4B45 - chains A and B; structure by X-ray diffraction, 2.10 A resolution.

Chain A:
Name: Cell division protein ftsz
Source organism: Haloferax volcanii
Reference sequence: D4GTC1 (D4GTC1_HALVD); residues 1-349 here = UniProt positions 1-349
Sequence (349 residues; row label = number of the first residue in the row):
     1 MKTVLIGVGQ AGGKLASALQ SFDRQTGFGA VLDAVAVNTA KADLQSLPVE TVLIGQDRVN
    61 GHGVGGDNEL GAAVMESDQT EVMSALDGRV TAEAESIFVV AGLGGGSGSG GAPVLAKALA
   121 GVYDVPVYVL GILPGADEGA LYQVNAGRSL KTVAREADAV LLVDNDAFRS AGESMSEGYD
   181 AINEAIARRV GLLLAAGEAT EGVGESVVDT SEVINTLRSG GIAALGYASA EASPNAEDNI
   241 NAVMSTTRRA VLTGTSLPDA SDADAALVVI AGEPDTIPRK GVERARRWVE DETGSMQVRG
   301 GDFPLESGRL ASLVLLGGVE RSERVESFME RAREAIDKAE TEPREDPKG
Disordered / not traced: 200-206, 342-349
Ligand contacts: GTP-gamma-S (GSP; 5'-guanosine-diphosphate-monothiophosphate): Gly-9, Gln-10, Ala-11, Gly-12, Lys-14, Asn-38, Val-64, Gly-65, Gly-66, Gly-102, Gly-105, Gly-106, Ser-107, Gly-108, Ile-132, Pro-134, Glu-138, Tyr-142, Asn-165, Tyr-179, Ile-182, Asn-183
UniProt features mapped onto this chain:
  - binding site (GTP): Gln-10 to Lys-14, Gly-65, Gly-66, Gly-106 to Gly-108, Glu-138, Asn-165, Asn-183
  - mutagenesis: Glu-212 (E212A: Reduces motility. Produces a high-curvature phenotype)

Chain B:
Name: Cell division protein ftsz
Source organism: Haloferax volcanii
Reference sequence: D4GTC1 (D4GTC1_HALVD); numbering as in UniProt (aligned over 350-360)
Sequence (19 residues; numbered 350 to 368; the number before each row is that of its first residue):
   350 MWHSDDLDDL LGSHHHHHH
Disordered / not traced: 363-368
Construct notes: expression tag (361-368)

Chain A / chain B interface:
Pairs across the interface - 28 pairs, chain A then chain B:
  Thr-26(A) / Trp-351(B)  hydrogen bond (backbone-side chain)
  Thr-26(A) / Leu-359(B)
  Phe-28(A) / Trp-351(B)
  Phe-28(A) / Leu-359(B)  hydrophobic
  Arg-188(A) / Leu-359(B)
  Arg-188(A) / Gly-361(B)  hydrogen bond (side chain-backbone)
  Arg-188(A) / Ser-362(B)
  Leu-192(A) / Leu-360(B)  hydrophobic
  Tyr-227(A) / Leu-360(B)  hydrogen bond (side chain-backbone)
  Ser-229(A) / Leu-360(B)  hydrogen bond (side chain-backbone)
  Ala-271(A) / Leu-360(B)
  Glu-273(A) / Met-350(B)
  Pro-274(A) / Met-350(B)
  Pro-304(A) / Met-350(B)
  Pro-304(A) / Trp-351(B)  hydrogen bond (backbone-backbone)
  Leu-305(A) / Met-350(B)
  Leu-305(A) / Trp-351(B)
  Leu-305(A) / Leu-360(B)  hydrophobic
  Glu-306(A) / Met-350(B)
  Glu-306(A) / Trp-351(B)  hydrogen bond (backbone-backbone)
  Glu-306(A) / His-352(B)
  Glu-306(A) / Ser-353(B)  hydrogen bond (side chain-backbone)
  Ser-307(A) / Asp-358(B)  hydrogen bond
  Ser-307(A) / Leu-360(B)
  Gly-308(A) / Asp-358(B)  hydrogen bond (backbone-side chain)
  Arg-309(A) / Asp-358(B)
  Arg-309(A) / Leu-360(B)  hydrogen bond (side chain-backbone)
  Arg-309(A) / Gly-361(B)
Also at the interface, not in a pair above, chain A (19 interface residues in all): Phe-22, Gly-272, Leu-310, Ala-311

Summary:
19 residues of chain A and 9 residues of chain B are in contact; the contacts include 10 hydrogen bonds. Polar
pairs include Thr-26(A)/Trp-351(B), Arg-188(A)/Gly-361(B) and Tyr-227(A)/Leu-360(B). Bound to chain A:
GTP-gamma-S.
Chain A is Cell division protein ftsz and chain B is Cell division protein ftsz, both from Haloferax volcanii;
the structure, CetZ2 from Haloferax volcanii - GTPgS bound protofilament, was determined by X-ray diffraction
together with 3ZID and 4B46 from the same study.
